PDB entry 5UHA | X-ray diffraction, 3.91 A resolution | chains A and B of the 8 polymer chains in the assembly

== Chain A (and B) ==
Name: DNA-directed RNA polymerase subunit alpha
From: Mycobacterium tuberculosis (strain ATCC 25618 / H37Rv)
Notes: EC 2.7.7.6; chain B of this document is another copy of the same molecule, construct and numbering; everything in this record applies to it too
Reference sequence: P9WGZ1 (RPOA_MYCTU); residues 1-347 here = UniProt positions 1-347
Amino-acid sequence (347 residues; numbered 1 to 347; the number before each row is that of its first residue):
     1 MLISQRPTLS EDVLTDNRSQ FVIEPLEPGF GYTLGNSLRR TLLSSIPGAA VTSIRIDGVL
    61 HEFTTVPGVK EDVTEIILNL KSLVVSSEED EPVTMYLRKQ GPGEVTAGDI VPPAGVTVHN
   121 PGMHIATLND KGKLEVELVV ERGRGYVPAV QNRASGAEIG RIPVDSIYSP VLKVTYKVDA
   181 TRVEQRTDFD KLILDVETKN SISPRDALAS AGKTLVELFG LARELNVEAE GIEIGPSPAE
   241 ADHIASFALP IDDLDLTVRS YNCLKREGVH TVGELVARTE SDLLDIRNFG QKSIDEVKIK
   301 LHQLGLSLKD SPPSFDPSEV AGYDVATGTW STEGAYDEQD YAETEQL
Unresolved in the structure: 1-2, 227-347 (chain B: 1-5, 233-347)

== Chain A / chain B interface ==
Residue-residue contacts (54):
  I3(A) - E141(B)
  I3(A) - R142(B)
  I3(A) - Y168(B)
  Q5(A) - R144(B)  hydrogen bond
  T8(A) - L218(B)
  S10(A) - L221(B)
  L26(A) - L218(B)  hydrophobic
  E27(A) - S44(B)
  E27(A) - R144(B)  salt bridge
  G29(A) - R40(B)  hydrogen bond (backbone-side chain)
  F30(A) - R40(B)
  F30(A) - T41(B)
  F30(A) - L215(B)  hydrophobic
  T33(A) - N36(B)  hydrogen bond
  T33(A) - S37(B)  hydrogen bond (side chain-backbone)
  T33(A) - R40(B)
  L34(A) - L218(B)  hydrophobic
  S37(A) - T33(B)  hydrogen bond (side chain-backbone)
  S37(A) - S37(B)
  L38(A) - F219(B)  hydrophobic
  R40(A) - G29(B)  hydrogen bond (side chain-backbone)
  R40(A) - Y32(B)
  R40(A) - T33(B)  hydrogen bond
  T41(A) - T33(B)
  S45(A) - F30(B)
  R144(A) - E27(B)  salt bridge
  E184(A) - V150(B)
  E184(A) - Q151(B)
  Q185(A) - Q151(B)
  L208(A) - A222(B)
  A209(A) - A222(B)
  A209(A) - R223(B)
  A209(A) - N226(B)
  S210(A) - A229(B)  hydrogen bond (side chain-backbone)
  G212(A) - F219(B)
  G212(A) - A222(B)
  K213(A) - R223(B)
  K213(A) - V227(B)
  K213(A) - E230(B)
  T214(A) - E230(B)  hydrogen bond
  L215(A) - F219(B)  hydrophobic
  V216(A) - F219(B)  hydrophobic
  V216(A) - R223(B)
  E217(A) - E230(B)
  E217(A) - I232(B)
  F219(A) - L34(B)  hydrophobic
  F219(A) - L215(B)  hydrophobic
  F219(A) - V216(B)  hydrophobic
  F219(A) - F219(B)  hydrophobic
  L221(A) - T8(B)
  A222(A) - L208(B)
  A222(A) - A209(B)
  R223(A) - K213(B)
  N226(A) - R205(B)
Interface residues without a listed pair, chain A (40 interface residues in all): S44, P47, R142, V183, R205, D206, L218, G220
Interface residues without a listed pair, chain B (41 interface residues in all): L26, S45, D90, G212, G220, L225, E228

== Summary ==
40 residues of chain A and 41 residues of chain B are in contact; the contacts include 9 hydrogen bonds and 2
salt bridges. Among the polar pairs are E27(A)-R144(B), Q5(A)-R144(B) and G29(A)-R40(B).
Both chains are DNA-directed RNA polymerase subunit alpha (Mycobacterium tuberculosis (strain ATCC 25618 /
H37Rv)). Entry 5UHA (Crystal structure of Mycobacterium tuberculosis transcription initiation complex) was
determined by X-ray diffraction, deposited together with 5UH5, 5UH6, 5UH8, 5UH9, 5UHB, 5UHC and 4 further
entries.
